6QLE - chains Y and Z of the 11 polymer chains in the assembly; structure by electron microscopy, 3.55 A resolution.

# Chain Y
Protein: Inner kinetochore subunit NKP1
From: Saccharomyces cerevisiae
UniProtKB: Q12493 (NKP1_YEAST); residue numbers follow UniProt; this construct covers 1-238
Sequence (238 residues; each row starts with the number of its first residue):
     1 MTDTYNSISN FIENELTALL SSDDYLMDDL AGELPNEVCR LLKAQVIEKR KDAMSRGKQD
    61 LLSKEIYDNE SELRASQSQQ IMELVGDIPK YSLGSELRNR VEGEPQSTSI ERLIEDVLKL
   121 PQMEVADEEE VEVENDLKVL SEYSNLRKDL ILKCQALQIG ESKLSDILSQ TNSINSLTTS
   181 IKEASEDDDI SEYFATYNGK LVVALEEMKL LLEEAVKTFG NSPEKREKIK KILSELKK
Disordered / not traced: 1, 33-34, 124-135
UniProt features mapped onto this chain:
  - modified residue: S222 (Phosphoserine)

# Chain Z
Protein: Inner kinetochore subunit NKP2
From: Saccharomyces cerevisiae
UniProtKB: Q06162 (NKP2_YEAST); numbering as in UniProt (aligned over 1-153)
Sequence (153 residues; each row starts with the number of its first residue):
     1 MNSEQLLHNY VSDSLLTTLI SFQEFKQQLQ SYTSDEQQLQ HWYELLQARD ARVTSELEAR
    61 IKQFFITLRS RLLRFLESEQ LSHSLSLETL IDALYKINDL LQQRLQILDD AIQEKTSELA
   121 EFENMVRSPS AGDNAIPGLL QIIQSYINLL EEN
Disordered / not traced: 1-2, 25-35

# Chain Y / chain Z interface
Residue-residue contacts - 82 pairs, chain Y then chain Z:
  T2(Y) - R71(Z)  hydrogen bond (backbone-side chain)
  D3(Y) - R71(Z)
  T4(Y) - L68(Z)
  S7(Y) - F64(Z)
  F11(Y) - R60(Z)
  F11(Y) - I61(Z)  hydrophobic
  F11(Y) - F64(Z)  hydrophobic
  I12(Y) - L7(Z)  hydrophobic
  E15(Y) - L57(Z)
  L16(Y) - Y10(Z)  hydrophobic
  L16(Y) - V11(Z)  hydrophobic
  L16(Y) - L57(Z)  hydrophobic
  T17(Y) - Y10(Z)
  L20(Y) - S14(Z)
  L20(Y) - L15(Z)  hydrophobic
  D24(Y) - L16(Z)
  A31(Y) - W42(Z)
  G32(Y) - W42(Z)
  K49(Y) - L19(Z)
  A53(Y) - Y10(Z)
  M54(Y) - Y10(Z)  hydrogen bond
  M54(Y) - S14(Z)  hydrogen bond
  Q59(Y) - Y10(Z)
  L62(Y) - L7(Z)  hydrophobic
  L62(Y) - Y10(Z)  hydrophobic
  E65(Y) - L6(Z)
  I66(Y) - S3(Z)
  I66(Y) - L6(Z)  hydrophobic
  I66(Y) - F65(Z)  hydrophobic
  N69(Y) - S3(Z)
  E70(Y) - S3(Z)  hydrogen bond
  E70(Y) - R69(Z)  salt bridge
  L73(Y) - R69(Z)
  R74(Y) - L72(Z)
  Q77(Y) - L76(Z)
  S78(Y) - L76(Z)
  I81(Y) - Q80(Z)
  M82(Y) - Q80(Z)
  D87(Y) - L85(Z)
  D87(Y) - S86(Z)
  I88(Y) - L85(Z)
  I88(Y) - L90(Z)  hydrophobic
  K90(Y) - L85(Z)
  L93(Y) - L90(Z)  hydrophobic
  L97(Y) - L94(Z)  hydrophobic
  L97(Y) - I97(Z)  hydrophobic
  R100(Y) - A93(Z)
  R100(Y) - L100(Z)
  V101(Y) - L85(Z)  hydrophobic
  T108(Y) - L100(Z)
  I110(Y) - L101(Z)  hydrophobic
  L113(Y) - I97(Z)  hydrophobic
  M123(Y) - L87(Z)  hydrophobic
  V139(Y) - L87(Z)
  E142(Y) - I91(Z)
  E142(Y) - Y95(Z)  hydrogen bond
  Y143(Y) - L87(Z)  hydrophobic
  Y143(Y) - I91(Z)  hydrophobic
  L146(Y) - I91(Z)
  L146(Y) - L94(Z)  hydrophobic
  L146(Y) - Y95(Z)  hydrophobic
  L150(Y) - I97(Z)  hydrophobic
  L150(Y) - N98(Z)
  L150(Y) - L101(Z)  hydrophobic
  K153(Y) - N98(Z)
  K153(Y) - L101(Z)
  K153(Y) - Q102(Z)
  K153(Y) - L105(Z)
  L157(Y) - L101(Z)  hydrophobic
  L157(Y) - R104(Z)
  L157(Y) - L105(Z)  hydrophobic
  G160(Y) - L108(Z)
  L164(Y) - L108(Z)
  L164(Y) - A111(Z)  hydrophobic
  L164(Y) - I112(Z)  hydrophobic
  I167(Y) - I112(Z)  hydrophobic
  I167(Y) - K115(Z)
  I174(Y) - F122(Z)  hydrophobic
  N175(Y) - E118(Z)  hydrogen bond
  I190(Y) - M125(Z)  hydrophobic
  S191(Y) - M125(Z)
  F194(Y) - V126(Z)  hydrophobic
Also at the interface, not in a pair above, chain Y (73 interface residues in all): I8, P35, L42, V46, R50, K58, P89, V117, L120, C154, A156, E161, L168, Q170, T171, T178, V202, L205, L212
Also at the interface, not in a pair above, chain Z (55 interface residues in all): I20, L73, F75, H83, T89, K96, L119, A135, L139, I142, L149

# In short
73 residues of chain Y face 55 of chain Z across their interface; the contacts include 6 hydrogen bonds and 1
salt bridge. Among the polar pairs are E70(Y)-R69(Z), T2(Y)-R71(Z) and M54(Y)-Y10(Z).
Here chain Y is Inner kinetochore subunit NKP1 and chain Z is Inner kinetochore subunit NKP2, both from
Saccharomyces cerevisiae. Entry 6QLE (Structure of inner kinetochore CCAN complex) was determined by electron
microscopy (same publication as 6QLD and 6QLF).
